Entry 8DTK (electron microscopy, 3.77 A resolution); this record covers chains A and C of the 3 polymer chains in the assembly.

[Chain A]
Protein: Spike protein S1
From: Severe acute respiratory syndrome coronavirus 2
UniProt: P0DTC2 (SPIKE_SARS2); residues 330-532 here = UniProt positions 330-532
Chain sequence (203 residues; each row starts with the number of its first residue):
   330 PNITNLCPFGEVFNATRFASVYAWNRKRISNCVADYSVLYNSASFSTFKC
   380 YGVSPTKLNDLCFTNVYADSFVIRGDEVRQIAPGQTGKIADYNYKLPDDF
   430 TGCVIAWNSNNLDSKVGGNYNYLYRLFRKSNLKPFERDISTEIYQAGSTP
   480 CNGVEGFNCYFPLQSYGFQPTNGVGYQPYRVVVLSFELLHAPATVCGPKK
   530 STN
Cystine bridges: Cys336-Cys361, Cys379-Cys432, Cys391-Cys525, Cys480-Cys488
Glycans and other covalent adducts: N-acetylglucosamine (NAG) linked to Asn331, Asn343
Curated features (UniProtKB/Swiss-Prot):
  - region: Arg403 to Asp405 (Integrin-binding motif), Asn448 to Phe456 (Immunodominant HLA epitope recognized by the CD8+)
  - glycosylation (N-linked (GlcNAc...) asparagine): Asn331 (complex), Asn343 (complex)
  - natural variant: Gly339 (G339D: In strain: Omicron/BA.1, Omicron/BA.2 and 4 more; G339H: In strain: Omicron/BA.2.75, Omicron/XBB.1.5 and 1 more), Arg346 (R346K: In strain: Mu/B.1.621; R346T: In strain: Omicron/BQ.1.1, Omicron/XBB.1.5 and 1 more), Leu368 (L368I: In strain: Omicron/XBB.1.5, Omicron/EG.5.1), Ser371 (S371F: In strain: Omicron/BA.2, Omicron/BA.2.12.1 and 6 more; S371L: In strain: Omicron/BA.1), Ser373 (S373P: In strain: Omicron/BA.1, Omicron/BA.2 and 7 more), Ser375 (S375F: In strain: Omicron/BA.1, Omicron/BA.2 and 7 more), Thr376 (T376A: In strain: Omicron/BA.2, Omicron/BA.2.12.1 and 5 more), Asp405 (D405N: In strain: Omicron/BA.2, Omicron/BA.2.12.1 and 6 more), Arg408 (R408S: In strain: Omicron/BA.2, Omicron/BA.2.12.1 and 6 more), Lys417 (K417N: In strain: Beta/B.1.351, Omicron/BA.1 and 8 more; K417T: In strain: Gamma/P.1), Asn440 (N440K: In strain: Omicron/BA.1, Omicron/BA.2 and 7 more), Lys444 (K444T: In strain: Omicron/BQ.1.1), 16 further natural variant entries in UniProt
  - mutagenesis: Asn331 (N331Q: Reduced viral infectivity), Asn343 (N343Q: Reduced viral infectivity), Leu452 (L452R: Increased resistance to neutralizing antibodies. Decreases HLA binding to NF9 epitope. Increased binding affinity to human ACE2), Tyr453 (Y453F: Decreased HLA binding to NF9 epitope. Increased binding affinity to human ACE2), Ala475 (A475V: Increased resistance to neutralizing antibodies), Val483 (V483A: Increased resistance to neutralizing antibodies), Glu484 (E484D: Increased replication in human TMEM106B overexpressing cells), Phe490 (F490L: Increased resistance to neutralizing antibodies and human covalescent sera neutralization), Gln493 (Q493N: Reduced host ACE2-binding affinity in vitro; Q493Y: Reduced host ACE2-binding affinity in vitro), Asn501 (N501T: Reduced host ACE2-binding affinity in vitro; N501Y: Increased binding affinity to human ACE2), His519 (H519P: Increased resistance to human covalescent sera neutralization)

[Chain C]
Protein: DH1047 Fab Heavy Chain
From: Homo sapiens
Notes: antibody fragment or engineered binder
Chain sequence (133 residues; numbered 1 to 115 plus 18 insertion-coded residues; the number before each row is that of its first residue; a row labelled like 82A-82C holds insertion residues (82A, then the next letters in order)):
     1 QVQLVQSGAEVKKPGASVQVSCQASANTFTNHYIHWVRQAPGQGLEWMGI
    51 IY
   52A P
    53 TGGNTIYAQGFQGRVTMTRDTSLNTIYLEL
82A-82C SSL
    83 RSEDTAVYYCARDVRVDD
100A-100N SWSGYDLLSGGTYF
   101 DYWGQGTLVTVSSAS
Cystine bridges: Cys22-Cys92

[Interface between chain A and chain C]
Pairs across the interface (36):
  Tyr369(A) - Gly100D(C)
  Tyr369(A) - Tyr100E(C)
  Ser371(A) - Asn56(C)  hydrogen bond (backbone-side chain)
  Ser371(A) - Tyr100E(C)
  Ala372(A) - Asn56(C)
  Phe374(A) - Asn56(C)  hydrogen bond (backbone-side chain)
  Phe374(A) - Tyr100E(C)
  Ser375(A) - Ile58(C)
  Ser375(A) - Leu100G(C)  hydrogen bond (backbone-backbone)
  Ser375(A) - Leu100H(C)
  Thr376(A) - Tyr100E(C)
  Thr376(A) - Asp100F(C)
  Thr376(A) - Leu100G(C)
  Thr376(A) - Leu100H(C)
  Phe377(A) - Tyr100E(C)  hydrogen bond (backbone-backbone)
  Lys378(A) - Trp100B(C)
  Lys378(A) - Ser100C(C)
  Lys378(A) - Tyr100E(C)  hydrogen bond (backbone-backbone)
  Lys378(A) - Asp100F(C)
  Lys378(A) - Ser100I(C)  hydrogen bond
  Cys379(A) - Trp100B(C)
  Cys379(A) - Ser100C(C)  hydrogen bond (backbone-backbone)
  Tyr380(A) - Ser100A(C)
  Tyr380(A) - Trp100B(C)
  Ser383(A) - Ser100C(C)
  Pro384(A) - Ser100C(C)
  Gly404(A) - Leu100H(C)
  Val407(A) - Leu100H(C)  hydrophobic
  Arg408(A) - Leu100H(C)  hydrogen bond (side chain-backbone)
  Arg408(A) - Ser100I(C)
  Thr500(A) - Gln61(C)
  Asn501(A) - Gln61(C)
  Val503(A) - Ile58(C)  hydrophobic
  Val503(A) - Tyr59(C)
  Tyr508(A) - Ile58(C)
  Tyr508(A) - Leu100H(C)  hydrophobic
Interface residues without a listed pair, chain A (21 interface residues in all): Ser373, Gly502
Interface residues without a listed pair, chain C (17 interface residues in all): Trp47, Tyr52, Thr57, Ala60

[Overview]
The interface between chain A and chain C involves 21 residues on one side and 17 on the other, with 8
hydrogen bonds. Polar pairs include Ser371(A)-Asn56(C), Phe374(A)-Asn56(C) and Lys378(A)-Ser100I(C).
N-acetylglucosamine is covalently linked to Asn331(A) and Asn343(A).
Here chain A is Spike protein S1 (Severe acute respiratory syndrome coronavirus 2) and chain C is DH1047 Fab
Heavy Chain (Homo sapiens). Entry 8DTK (Structure of RBD directed antibody DH1047 in complex with SARS-CoV-2
spike: Local refinement of RBD-Fab interace) was determined by electron microscopy.
